PDB entry 3C9K | electron microscopy, 20.00 A resolution (very low resolution: no residue pairs are listed; an interface is given only as per-side residue counts) | chains C and D of the 8 polymer chains in the assembly

[Chain C]
Name: Histone H3.2
Organism: Gallus gallus
UniProt: P84229 (H32_CHICK); residues 1-135 here correspond to UniProt positions 2-136 (UniProt number = residue number + 1)
Amino-acid sequence (135 residues; each row starts with the number of its first residue):
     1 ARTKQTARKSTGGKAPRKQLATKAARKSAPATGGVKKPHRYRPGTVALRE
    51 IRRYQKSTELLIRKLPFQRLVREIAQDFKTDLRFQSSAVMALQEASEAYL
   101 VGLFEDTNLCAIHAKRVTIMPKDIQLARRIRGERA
Disordered / not traced: 1-42
UniProt features mapped onto this chain:
  - site: K36, K37 (Involved in HMGB1-binding)
  - modified residue: R2 (Asymmetric dimethylarginine), T3 (Phosphothreonine), K4 (Allysine), Q5 (5-glutamyl dopamine), T6 (Phosphothreonine), R8 (Citrulline), K9 (N6,N6,N6-trimethyllysine), S10 (ADP-ribosylserine), T11 (Phosphothreonine), K14 (N6,N6-dimethyllysine), R17 (Asymmetric dimethylarginine), K18 (N6-(2-hydroxyisobutyryl)lysine), K23 (N6-(2-hydroxyisobutyryl)lysine), R26 (Citrulline), K27 (N6,N6,N6-trimethyllysine), S28 (ADP-ribosylserine), K36 (N6,N6,N6-trimethyllysine), K37 (N6-methyllysine), Y41 (Phosphotyrosine), K56 (N6,N6,N6-trimethyllysine) and 8 more in UniProt
  - lipidation: C110 (S-palmitoyl cysteine)

[Chain D]
Name: Histone H4
Organism: Gallus gallus
UniProt: P62801 (H4_CHICK); residues 1-102 here correspond to UniProt positions 2-103 (UniProt number = residue number + 1)
Amino-acid sequence (102 residues; row label = number of the first residue in the row):
     1 SGRGKGGKGLGKGGAKRHRKVLRDNIQGITKPAIRRLARRGGVKRISGLI
    51 YEETRGVLKVFLENVIRDAVTYTEHAKRKTVTAMDVVYALKRQGRTLYGF
   101 GG
Disordered / not traced: 1-24
UniProt features mapped onto this chain:
  - DNA-binding region: K16 to K20
  - modified residue: S1 (N-acetylserine), R3 (Asymmetric dimethylarginine), K5 (N6-(2-hydroxyisobutyryl)lysine), K8 (N6-(2-hydroxyisobutyryl)lysine), K12 (N6-(2-hydroxyisobutyryl)lysine), K16 (N6-(2-hydroxyisobutyryl)lysine), K20 (N6,N6,N6-trimethyllysine), K31 (N6-(2-hydroxyisobutyryl)lysine), K44 (N6-(2-hydroxyisobutyryl)lysine), S47 (Phosphoserine), Y51 (Phosphotyrosine), K59 (N6-(2-hydroxyisobutyryl)lysine), K77 (N6-(2-hydroxyisobutyryl)lysine), K79 (N6-(2-hydroxyisobutyryl)lysine), Y88 (Phosphotyrosine), K91 (N6-(2-hydroxyisobutyryl)lysine)
  - cross-link (Glycyl lysine isopeptide (Lys-Gly)): K31 (interchain with G-Cter in UFM1), K91 (interchain with G-Cter in ubiquitin)

[Interface between chain C and chain D]
At this resolution (20 A) residue pairs are not listed: 54 residues of chain C and 45 of chain D lie at the interface.

[In short]
54 residues of chain C face 45 of chain D across their interface. From UniProt: a DNA-binding region on chain
D.
Here chain C is Histone H3.2 and chain D is Histone H4, both from Gallus gallus. Entry 3C9K (Model of Histone
Octamer Tubular Crystals) was determined by electron microscopy.
